PDB entry 3RP6 | X-ray diffraction, 2.20 A resolution | chain A

# Chain A
Name: flavoprotein monooxygenase
Organism: Klebsiella pneumoniae
UniProt: A6T923 (A6T923_KLEP7); residue numbers follow UniProt; this construct covers 1-384
Amino-acid sequence (407 residues; numbered -22 to 384; the number before each row is that of its first residue; numbers below 1 keep their minus sign (Mse-22 is residue -22)):
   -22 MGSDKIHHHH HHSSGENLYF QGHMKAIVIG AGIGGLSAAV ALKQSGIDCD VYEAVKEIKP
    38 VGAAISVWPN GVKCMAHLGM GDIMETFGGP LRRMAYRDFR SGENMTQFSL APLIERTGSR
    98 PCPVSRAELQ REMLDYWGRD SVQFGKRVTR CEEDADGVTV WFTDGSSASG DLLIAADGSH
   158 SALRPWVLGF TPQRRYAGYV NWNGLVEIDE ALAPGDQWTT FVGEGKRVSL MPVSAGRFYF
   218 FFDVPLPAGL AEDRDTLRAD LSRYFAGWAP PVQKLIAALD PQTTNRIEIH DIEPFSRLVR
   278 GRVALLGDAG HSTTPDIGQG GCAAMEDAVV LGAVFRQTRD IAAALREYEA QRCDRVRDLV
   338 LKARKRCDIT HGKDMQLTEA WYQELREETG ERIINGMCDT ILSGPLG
Unresolved in the structure: -22 to -11, 37-39
Differences from the reference sequence: expression tag (-22 to 0)
Modified / non-standard residues: Mse-22 (selenomethionine); Mse1, Mse52, Mse57, Mse61, Mse71, Mse82, Mse110, Mse208, Mse302, Mse352, Mse374 (selenomethionine; parent Met)
UniProt features mapped onto this chain:
  - binding site (FAD): Gly11, Glu30, Ala31, Ser43, Val125, Asp285, Gly295 to Cys299
  - binding site (substrate): Asn178, Arg204, Tyr216 to Phe218
  - site: Arg204 (Involved in substrate activation for the transfer of oxygen from the flavin hydroperoxide)
  - mutagenesis: Arg204 (R204Q: 160-fold decrease in catalytic activity. Results in the uncoupling of the NADH oxidation and urate hydroxylation reactions), Tyr216 (Y216F: 5-fold decrease in catalytic activity. 2-fold decrease in affinity for urate and increase in affinity for NADH)
Small-molecule neighbours: FAD (flavin-adenine dinucleotide): Ile6, Gly7, Ala8, Gly9, Ile10, Gly11, Gly12, Tyr29, Glu30, Ala31, Val32, Ala41, Ile42, Ser43, Arg103, Lys123, Arg124, Val125, Ala153, Asp154, Gly155, Ala159, Asn178, Asn180, Tyr216, Ile264, Ile266, Leu283, Gly284, Asp285, Pro292, Gly295, Gln296, Gly297, Gly298, Cys299, Ala301
Reported in the primary citation:
  - binding site for flavin-adenine dinucleotide: Ile6, Gly7, Gly9, Ile10, Gly11, Glu30, Ala31, Val32, Ile42, Ser43, Arg103, Gln107, Lys123, Arg124, Val125, Ala153, Asp154, Gly155, Ala159, Gly284, Asp285, Pro292, Gly297, Gly298, Cys299
  - mutagenesis - R204Q (160-fold): decreased catalytic activity
  - mutagenesis - R204Q: decreased binding to flavin-adenine dinucleotide
  - mutagenesis - Y216F: decreased catalytic activity on urate
  - mutagenesis - Y216F (Kd 100 uM): increased binding to NADH
  - catalytic residues: Arg204 (proposed by the authors, not directly observed)
  - mutagenesis - R204Q (kcat 0.25 s-1): unchanged catalytic activity on urate
  - mutagenesis - Y216F: unchanged catalytic activity on NADH

# Summary
Ligands of chain A: flavin-adenine dinucleotide. Curated annotation (UniProt) lists 11 FAD-binding residues, 5
substrate-binding residues and 2 mutagenesis sites. The paper reports the catalytic residue Arg204; R204Q
reduces catalytic activity.
Chain A is flavoprotein monooxygenase (Klebsiella pneumoniae); the structure, Crystal Structure of Klebsiella
pneumoniae HpxO complexed with FAD, was determined by X-ray diffraction, deposited together with 3RP7 and
3RP8.
